PDB entry 1I8L | X-ray diffraction, 3.00 A resolution | chains A and C

[Chain A]
Name: T lymphocyte activation antigen CD80
Source organism: Homo sapiens
Notes: fragment: extracellular domain, residues 35-242
UniProtKB: P33681 (CD80_HUMAN); residues 1-208 here correspond to UniProt positions 35-242 (UniProt number = residue number + 34)
Sequence (208 residues; numbered 1 to 208; the number before each row is that of its first residue):
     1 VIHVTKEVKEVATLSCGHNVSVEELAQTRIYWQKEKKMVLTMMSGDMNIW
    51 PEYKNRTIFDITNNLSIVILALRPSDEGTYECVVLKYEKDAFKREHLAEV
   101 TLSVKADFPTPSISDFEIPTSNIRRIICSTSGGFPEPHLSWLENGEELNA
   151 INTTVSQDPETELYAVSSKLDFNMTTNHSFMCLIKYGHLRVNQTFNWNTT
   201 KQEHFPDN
Unresolved in the structure: 200-208
Cystine bridges: C16-C82, C128-C182
Ligand contacts:
  - N-acetylglucosamine (NAG; 2-acetamido-2-deoxy-beta-D-glucopyranose), molecule 1: S121, N122, N173, T175
  - N-acetylglucosamine (NAG), molecule 2: R125, I151, N152, K169
  - N-acetylglucosamine (NAG), molecule 3: M181, L183, R190, N192
Swiss-Prot annotation at these positions:
  - glycosylation (N-linked (GlcNAc...) asparagine): N19, N55, N64, N152, N173, N177, N192, N198

[Chain C]
Name: Cytotoxic T-lymphocyte protein 4
Source organism: Homo sapiens
Notes: fragment: extracellular domain, residues 36-161
UniProtKB: P16410 (CTLA4_HUMAN); residues 1-126 here correspond to UniProt positions 36-161 (UniProt number = residue number + 35)
Sequence (126 residues; numbered 1 to 126; the number before each row is that of its first residue):
     1 KAMHVAQPAVVLASSRGIASFVCEYASPGKATEVRVTVLRQADSQVTEVC
    51 AATYMMGNELTFLDDSICTGTSSGNQVNLTIQGLRAMDTGLYICKVELMY
   101 PPPYYLGIGNGAQIYVIDPEPCPDSD
Unresolved in the structure: 1-2, 121-126
Cystine bridges: C23-C94, C50-C68
Ligand contacts: N-acetylglucosamine (NAG; 2-acetamido-2-deoxy-beta-D-glucopyranose): S20, V22, N78, T80
Swiss-Prot annotation at these positions:
  - region: V11 to S15 (Homodimerization), M99 to Y104 (Important for interaction with CD80 and CD86), Y115 to E120 (Homodimerization)
  - glycosylation (N-linked (GlcNAc...) asparagine): N78, N110

[How chain A and chain C interact]
Contacting residue pairs (26; chain A residue first):
  R29(A) - E33(C)  salt bridge
  R29(A) - Y100(C)
  Y31(A) - M99(C)  hydrogen bond (side chain-backbone)
  Y31(A) - Y100(C)
  Y31(A) - P102(C)  hydrophobic
  Y31(A) - Y104(C)  hydrophobic
  Q33(A) - P103(C)
  Q33(A) - Y104(C)  hydrogen bond (side chain-backbone)
  K36(A) - P103(C)
  K36(A) - Y104(C)  hydrogen bond (side chain-backbone)
  K36(A) - Y105(C)
  M38(A) - P102(C)  hydrophobic
  M38(A) - P103(C)  hydrophobic
  M43(A) - Y100(C)  hydrophobic
  V83(A) - Y104(C)  hydrophobic
  L85(A) - M99(C)  hydrophobic
  K89(A) - D65(C)  salt bridge
  D90(A) - R35(C)  salt bridge
  F92(A) - R35(C)
  F92(A) - M99(C)
  K93(A) - R35(C)
  R94(A) - K95(C)
  R94(A) - E97(C)  salt bridge
  R94(A) - M99(C)
  R94(A) - Y104(C)  hydrogen bond
  R94(A) - L106(C)
Other interface residues (no listed pair), chain A (17 interface residues in all): T41, E81, A91, L97
Other interface residues (no listed pair), chain C (14 interface residues in all): T53, L63

[Summary]
Chain A and chain C form an interface of 17 and 14 residues respectively; the contacts include 4 hydrogen
bonds and 4 salt bridges. Polar pairs include R29(A)-E33(C), K89(A)-D65(C) and D90(A)-R35(C). Chain A binds 3
copies of N-acetylglucosamine. Ligands of chain C: N-acetylglucosamine.
Chain A is T lymphocyte activation antigen CD80 and chain C is Cytotoxic T-lymphocyte protein 4, both from
Homo sapiens; the structure, Human B7-1/ctla-4 co-stimulatory complex, was determined by X-ray diffraction.
